7KC0 - chains F and A of the 8 polymer chains in the assembly; structure by electron microscopy, 3.20 A resolution.

# Chain F
Name: Proliferating cell nuclear antigen
Source organism: Saccharomyces cerevisiae
UniProtKB: A0A6B7JGY6 (A0A6B7JGY6_YEASX); residues 1-258 here = UniProt positions 1-258
Sequence (258 residues; each row starts with the number of its first residue):
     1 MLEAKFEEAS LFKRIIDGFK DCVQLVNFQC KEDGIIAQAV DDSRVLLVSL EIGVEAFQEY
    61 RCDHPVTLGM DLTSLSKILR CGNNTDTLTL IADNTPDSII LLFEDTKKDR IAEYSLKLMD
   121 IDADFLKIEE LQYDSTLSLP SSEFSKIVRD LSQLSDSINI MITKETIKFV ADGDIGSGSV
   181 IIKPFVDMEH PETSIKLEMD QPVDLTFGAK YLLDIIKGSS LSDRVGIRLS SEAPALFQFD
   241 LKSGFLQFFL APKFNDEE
Disordered / not traced: 255-258

# Chain A
Name: DNA polymerase
Source organism: Saccharomyces cerevisiae
Notes: EC 2.7.7.7
UniProtKB: A0A6A5Q0V0 (A0A6A5Q0V0_YEASX); residue numbers follow UniProt; this construct covers 1-1097
Sequence (1097 residues; row label = number of the first residue in the row):
     1 MSEKRSLPMV DVKIDDEDTP QLEKKIKRQS IDHGVGSEPV STIEIIPSDS FRKYNSQGFK
    61 AKDTDLMGTQ LESTFEQELS QMEHDMADQE EHDLSSFERK KLPTDFDPSL YDISFQQIDA
   121 EQSVLNGIKD ENTSTVVRFF GVTSEGHSVL CNVTGFKNYL YVPAPNSSDA NDQEQINKFV
   181 HYLNETFDHA IDSIEVVSKQ SIWGYSGDTK LPFWKIYVTY PHMVNKLRTA FERGHLSFNS
   241 WFSNGTTTYD NIAYTLRLMV DCGIVGMSWI TLPKGKYSMI EPNNRVSSCQ LEVSINYRNL
   301 IAHPAEGDWS HTAPLRIMSF SISCAGRIGV FPEPEYDPVI QIANVVSIAG AKKPFIRNVF
   361 TLNTCSPITG SMIFSHATEE EMLSNWRNFI IKVDPDVIIG YNTTNFDIPY LLNRAKALKV
   421 NDFPYFGRLK TVKQEIKESV FSSKAYGTRE TKNVNIDGRL QLDLLQFIQR EYKLRSYTLN
   481 AVSAHFLGEQ KEDVHYSIIS DLQNGDSETR RRLAVYCLKD AYLPLRLMEK LMALVNYTEM
   541 ARVTGVPFSY LLARGQQIKV VSQLFRKCLE IDTVIPNMQS QASDDQYEGA TVIEPIRGYY
   601 DVPIATLDFN SLYPSIMMAH NLCYTTLCNK ATVERLNLKI DEDYVITPNG DYFVTTKRRR
   661 GILPIILDEL ISARKRAKKD LRDEKDPFKR DVLNGRQLAL KISANSVYGF TGATVGKLPC
   721 LAISSSVTAY GRTMILKTKT AVQEKYCIKN GYKHDAVVVY GDTDSVMVKF GTTDLKEAMD
   781 LGTEAAKYVS TLFKHPINLE FEKAYFPYLL INKKRYAGLF WTNPDKFDKL DQKGLASVRR
   841 DSCSLVSIVM NKVLKKILIE RNVDGALAFV RETINDILHN RVDISKLIIS KTLAPNYTNP
   901 QPHAVLAERM KRREGVGPNV GDRVDYVIIG GNDKLYNRAE DPLFVLENNI QVDSRYYLTN
   961 QLQNPIISIV APIIGDKQAN GMFVVKSIKI NTGSQKGGLM SFIKKVEACK SCKGPLRKGE
  1021 GPLCSNCLAR SGELYIKALY DVRDLEEKYS RLWTQCQRCA GNLHSEVLCS NKNCDIFYMR
  1081 VKVKKELQEK VEQLSKW
Disordered / not traced: 1-93
Sequence notes: conflict Met86 (Ile in A0A6A5Q0V0), Ser321 (Asp in A0A6A5Q0V0), Ser323 (Glu in A0A6A5Q0V0), Pro367 (His in A0A6A5Q0V0)
Bound ions: Mg2+ site 1: Asp608, Phe609, Asp764 (together with 2',3'-dideoxy-thymidine-5'-triphosphate); Mg2+ site 2: Asp764 (together with 2',3'-dideoxy-thymidine-5'-triphosphate); Zn2+: Cys1009, Cys1012, Cys1024, Cys1027; 4Fe-4S cluster Fe: Cys1056, Cys1059, Cys1069, Cys1074
Residues lining bound ligands:
  - 2',3'-dideoxy-thymidine-5'-triphosphate (D3T): Asp608, Phe609, Asn610, Ser611, Leu612, Tyr613, Arg674, Lys678, Lys701, Ile702, Asn705, Tyr708, Asp764, Glu800
  - 4Fe-4S cluster (SF4): Gln490, Lys491, Glu492, Gln1055, Cys1056, Cys1059, Val1067, Cys1069, Asn1071, Cys1074, Phe1077, Arg1080
What the authors report for this chain:
  - catalytic residues: Asp407 (proposed by the authors, not directly observed)
  - conformationally variable residues (order/disorder transition): Val985 to Ala1029
  - Zn2+ coordination: Cys1009, Cys1012, Cys1024, Cys1027
  - contacts within the chain: Gly981-Val984 (hydrogen bond), Asn880-Lys989 (hydrogen bond), Asn949-Ser994 (hydrogen bond), Leu1028-Ser1031 (hydrogen bond), Arg1030-Glu1033
  - binding site for the 38-nt DNA strand: Asn812, Lys934
  - Mg2+ coordination: Asp608, Asp764
  - catalytic residues: Asp608, Asp764
  - catalytic residues: Asp762 (by similarity / conservation)

# Chain F / chain A interface
Contacting residue pairs (57):
  Gln24(F) with Arg955(A)
  Leu25(F) with Arg955(A); Ile988(A), hydrophobic
  Asn27(F) with Lys1013(A)
  Gln29(F) with Pro1015(A)
  Lys31(F) with Leu1016(A)
  Glu32(F) with Leu1016(A)
  Asp41(F) with Asn932(A)
  Asp42(F) with Gly930(A); Gly931(A)
  Ser43(F) with Asn932(A)
  Arg44(F) with Gln951(A); Ile990(A); Thr992(A); Leu999(A); Met1000(A)
  Val45(F) with Leu999(A)
  Leu46(F) with Leu999(A)
  Leu47(F) with Leu999(A)
  His64(F) with Asn1026(A)
  Pro65(F) with Gly1014(A); Pro1015(A); Leu1016(A), hydrophobic
  Thr67(F) with Cys1012(A); Lys1013(A)
  Met119(F) with Val985(A); Lys986(A)
  Asp120(F) with Lys986(A); Ser987(A); Ile988(A), hydrogen bond (backbone-backbone)
  Ile121(F) with Ile988(A); Lys989(A); Ile990(A)
  Asp122(F) with Ile988(A); Lys1013(A), salt bridge
  Ala123(F) with Ile990(A), hydrophobic
  Asp124(F) with Lys1005(A)
  Phe125(F) with Lys1005(A); Val1006(A), hydrogen bond (backbone-backbone); Ala1008(A), hydrophobic; Lys1013(A)
  Leu126(F) with Thr992(A); Ile1003(A), hydrophobic; Lys1004(A)
  Lys127(F) with Ile1003(A); Lys1004(A), hydrogen bond (backbone-backbone)
  Glu129(F) with Phe1002(A); Ile1003(A); Lys1004(A)
  Lys210(F) with Asn932(A); Asp933(A), salt bridge
  Tyr211(F) with Asn932(A)
  Pro234(F) with Leu999(A), hydrophobic; Phe1002(A)
  Phe249(F) with Leu999(A)
  Ala251(F) with Gly998(A); Leu999(A), hydrophobic
Other interface residues (no listed pair), chain F (32 interface residues in all): Ile128
Other interface residues (no listed pair), chain A (29 interface residues in all): Asn991
From the paper, about this interface:
  - residue pairs: Asp120(F)-Ile988(A) (hydrogen bond), Asp122(F)-Lys1013(A) (salt bridge), Phe125(F)-Val1006(A) (hydrogen bond), Lys127(F)-Lys1004(A) (hydrogen bond), Glu129(F)-Phe1002(A) (hydrogen bond)
  - interface residues, chain F: Gln24(F)
  - interface residues, chain A: Val984(A), Gly997(A)

# In short
The interface between chain F and chain A involves 32 residues on one side and 29 on the other; the contacts
include 3 hydrogen bonds and 2 salt bridges. Among the polar pairs are Asp122(F)-Lys1013(A),
Lys210(F)-Asp933(A) and Asp120(F)-Ile988(A). The paper describes hydrogen bonds between Asp120(F) and
Ile988(A), Phe125(F) and Val1006(A) and Lys127(F) and Lys1004(A) among others; a salt bridge between Asp122(F)
and Lys1013(A). From the paper: catalytic residues Asp407(A), Asp608(A) and Asp764(A) among others; a binding
site for the 38-nt DNA strand at Asn812(A) and Lys934(A).
Chain F is Proliferating cell nuclear antigen and chain A is DNA polymerase, both from Saccharomyces
cerevisiae; the structure, Structure of the Saccharomyces cerevisiae replicative polymerase delta in complex
with a primer/template and the PCNA ..., was determined by electron microscopy.
